5CGH - chains B and C of the 30 polymer chains in the assembly; structure by X-ray diffraction, 2.50 A resolution.

[Chain B]
Protein: Proteasome subunit alpha type-3
Source organism: Saccharomyces cerevisiae S288C
Notes: EC 3.4.25.1
UniProt: P23638 (PSA3_YEAST); residues 0-257 here correspond to UniProt positions 1-258 (UniProt number = residue number + 1)
Chain sequence (258 residues; each row starts with the number of its first residue; numbering starts at 0):
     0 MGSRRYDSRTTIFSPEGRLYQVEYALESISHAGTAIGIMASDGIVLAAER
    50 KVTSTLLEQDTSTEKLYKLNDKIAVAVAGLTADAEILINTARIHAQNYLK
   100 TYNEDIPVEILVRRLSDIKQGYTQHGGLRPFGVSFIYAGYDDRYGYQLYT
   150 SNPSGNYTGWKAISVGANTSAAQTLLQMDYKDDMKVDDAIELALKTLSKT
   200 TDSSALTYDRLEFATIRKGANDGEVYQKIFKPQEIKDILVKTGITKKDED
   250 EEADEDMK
Disordered / not traced: 0, 245-257
UniProt features mapped onto this chain:
  - cross-link (Glycyl lysine isopeptide (Lys-Gly)): Lys99 (interchain with G-Cter in ubiquitin), Lys198 (interchain with G-Cter in ubiquitin), Lys230 (interchain with G-Cter in ubiquitin)

[Chain C]
Protein: Proteasome subunit alpha type-4
Source organism: Saccharomyces cerevisiae S288C
Notes: EC 3.4.25.1
UniProt: P40303 (PSA4_YEAST); residues -1 to 252 here correspond to UniProt positions 1-254 (UniProt number = residue number + 2)
Chain sequence (254 residues; numbered -1 to 252; the number before each row is that of its first residue; numbers below 1 keep their minus sign (Met-1 is residue -1)):
    -1 MSGYDRALSIFSPDGHIFQVEYALEAVKRGTCAVGVKGKNCVVLGCERRS
    49 TLKLQDTRITPSKVSKIDSHVVLSFSGLNADSRILIEKARVEAQSHRLTL
    99 EDPVTVEYLTRYVAGVQQRYTQSGGVRPFGVSTLIAGFDPRDDEPKLYQT
   149 EPSGIYSSWSAQTIGRNSKTVREFLEKNYDRKEPPATVEECVKLTVRSLL
   199 EVVQTGAKNIEITVVKPDSDIVALSSEEINQYVTQIEQEKQEQQEQDKKK
   249 KSNH
Disordered / not traced: -1 to 0, 241-252
UniProt features mapped onto this chain:
  - modified residue: Thr58 (Phosphothreonine)

[How chain B and chain C interact]
Contacting residue pairs (74):
  Arg3(B) with Arg4(C)
  Asp6(B) with Tyr2(C), hydrogen bond; Arg4(C), salt bridge
  Arg8(B) with Arg4(C)
  Thr10(B) with Leu6(C); Arg125(C)
  Ile11(B) with Leu6(C), hydrophobic; Gln17(C)
  Phe12(B) with Gln17(C), hydrogen bond (backbone-side chain); Tyr20(C), hydrophobic; Ala21(C), hydrophobic; Ala24(C), hydrophobic; Leu76(C), hydrophobic; Arg125(C); Pro126(C); Gly128(C)
  Ser13(B) with Tyr20(C)
  Pro14(B) with Tyr20(C), hydrophobic; Glu23(C)
  Glu15(B) with Glu23(C); Arg27(C), hydrogen bond (backbone-side chain)
  Gly16(B) with Tyr20(C); Glu23(C); Ala24(C); Arg27(C), hydrogen bond (backbone-side chain)
  Arg17(B) with Arg27(C)
  Leu18(B) with Arg125(C)
  Met38(B) with Asp54(C)
  Arg112(B) with Arg81(C)
  Ser115(B) with Arg81(C), hydrogen bond (backbone-side chain)
  Asp116(B) with Arg81(C), salt bridge
  Gln119(B) with Ala78(C); Asp79(C); Ile82(C)
  Thr122(B) with Arg125(C), hydrogen bond (backbone-side chain)
  Gln123(B) with Tyr118(C); Gly123(C); Val124(C); Arg125(C), hydrogen bond (backbone-backbone); Phe127(C)
  His124(B) with Gly123(C); Val124(C)
  Gly125(B) with Tyr2(C); Gly123(C)
  Gly126(B) with Tyr2(C)
  Tyr143(B) with Arg56(C), hydrogen bond (backbone-side chain); Ile57(C), hydrophobic
  Tyr145(B) with Arg56(C), hydrogen bond (backbone-side chain)
  Gln146(B) with Ile57(C)
  Leu147(B) with Ile57(C)
  Tyr148(B) with Ile57(C)
  Ser153(B) with Ala78(C)
  Gly154(B) with Ala78(C); Arg81(C), hydrogen bond (backbone-side chain)
  Asn155(B) with Asn77(C); Ala78(C)
  Tyr156(B) with Pro59(C), hydrophobic; Arg81(C)
  Gly158(B) with Gln53(C); Asp54(C), hydrogen bond (backbone-backbone); Ile57(C); Thr58(C), hydrogen bond (backbone-side chain)
  Trp159(B) with Lys51(C); Leu52(C); Gln53(C); Asp54(C)
  Lys160(B) with Leu52(C), hydrogen bond (backbone-backbone); Gln53(C); Asp54(C)
  Ala161(B) with Leu52(C), hydrogen bond (backbone-backbone)
  Gln172(B) with Lys51(C)
  Leu175(B) with Leu52(C)
  Gln176(B) with Lys51(C); Leu52(C)
Interface residues without a listed pair, chain B (41 interface residues in all): Glu108, Thr157, Tyr179
Interface residues without a listed pair, chain C (31 interface residues in all): Leu50

[Summary]
41 residues of chain B face 31 of chain C across their interface, with 14 hydrogen bonds and 2 salt bridges.
Polar contacts include Asp6(B)-Arg4(C), Asp116(B)-Arg81(C) and Asp6(B)-Tyr2(C).
Here chain B is Proteasome subunit alpha type-3 and chain C is Proteasome subunit alpha type-4, both from
Saccharomyces cerevisiae S288C. Entry 5CGH (Yeast 20S proteasome beta5-G48C mutant in complex with
alpha-chloroacetamide 5) was determined by X-ray diffraction together with 5CGF, 5CGG and 5CGI from the same
study.
